Entry 6J2X (electron microscopy, 3.80 A resolution); this record covers chains L and M of the 47 polymer chains in the assembly.

== Chain L ==
Name: 26S proteasome subunit RPT4
From: Saccharomyces cerevisiae S288c
UniProt: P53549 (PRS10_YEAST); numbering as in UniProt (aligned over 1-437)
Sequence (437 residues; numbered 1 to 437; the number before each row is that of its first residue):
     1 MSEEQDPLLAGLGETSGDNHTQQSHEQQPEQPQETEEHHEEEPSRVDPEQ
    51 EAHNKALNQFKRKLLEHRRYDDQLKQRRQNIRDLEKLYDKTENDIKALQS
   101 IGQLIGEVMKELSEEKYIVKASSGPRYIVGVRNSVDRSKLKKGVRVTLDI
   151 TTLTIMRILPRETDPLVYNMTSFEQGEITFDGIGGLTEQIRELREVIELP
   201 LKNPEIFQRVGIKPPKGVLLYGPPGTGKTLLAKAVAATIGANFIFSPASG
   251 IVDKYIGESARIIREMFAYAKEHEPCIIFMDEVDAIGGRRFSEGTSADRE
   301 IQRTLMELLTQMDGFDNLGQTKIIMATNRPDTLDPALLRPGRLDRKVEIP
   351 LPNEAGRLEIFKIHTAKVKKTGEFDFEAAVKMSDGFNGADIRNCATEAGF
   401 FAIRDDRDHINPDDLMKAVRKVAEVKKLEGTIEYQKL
Unresolved in the structure: 1-66
Swiss-Prot annotation at these positions:
  - binding site (ATP): Gly222 to Thr229
  - modified residue: Ser2 (N-acetylserine)

== Chain M ==
Name: 26S proteasome regulatory subunit 6A
From: Saccharomyces cerevisiae S288c
UniProt: P33297 (PRS6A_YEAST); residue numbers follow UniProt; this construct covers 1-434
Sequence (434 residues; row label = number of the first residue in the row):
     1 MATLEELDAQTLPGDDELDQEILNLSTQELQTRAKLLDNEIRIFRSELQR
    51 LSHENNVMLEKIKDNKEKIKNNRQLPYLVANVVEVMDMNEIEDKENSEST
   101 TQGGNVNLDNTAVGKAAVVKTSSRQTVFLPMVGLVDPDKLKPNDLVGVNK
   151 DSYLILDTLPSEFDSRVKAMEVDEKPTETYSDVGGLDKQIEELVEAIVLP
   201 MKRADKFKDMGIRAPKGALMYGPPGTGKTLLARACAAQTNATFLKLAAPQ
   251 LVQMYIGEGAKLVRDAFALAKEKAPTIIFIDELDAIGTKRFDSEKSGDRE
   301 VQRTMLELLNQLDGFSSDDRVKVLAATNRVDVLDPALLRSGRLDRKIEFP
   351 LPSEDSRAQILQIHSRKMTTDDDINWQELARSTDEFNGAQLKAVTVEAGM
   401 IALRNGQSSVKHEDFVEGISEVQARKSKSVSFYA
Unresolved in the structure: 1-40, 86-112
Swiss-Prot annotation at these positions:
  - binding site (ATP): Gly222 to Thr229
  - modified residue: Ala2 (N-acetylalanine), Tyr180 (Phosphotyrosine)

== How chain L and chain M interact ==
Pairs across the interface (120):
  His67(L) - Ile41(M)
  Asp71(L) - Arg45(M)
  Leu74(L) - Leu48(M)  hydrophobic
  Arg78(L) - Leu48(M)
  Ile81(L) - Asn55(M)
  Tyr88(L) - Asn55(M)  hydrogen bond (side chain-backbone)
  Tyr88(L) - Ile62(M)  hydrophobic
  Thr91(L) - Ile62(M)
  Thr91(L) - Asn65(M)
  Asp94(L) - Gly133(M)
  Asp94(L) - Leu134(M)
  Ala97(L) - Leu154(M)
  Leu98(L) - Asn72(M)
  Leu98(L) - Leu154(M)  hydrophobic
  Ser100(L) - Pro130(M)
  Ser100(L) - Leu154(M)
  Ile101(L) - Ser152(M)
  Gly102(L) - Val127(M)
  Gly102(L) - Phe128(M)
  Gly102(L) - Ser152(M)  hydrogen bond (backbone-backbone)
  Gly102(L) - Tyr153(M)
  Gln103(L) - Val127(M)
  Gln103(L) - Phe128(M)  hydrogen bond (backbone-backbone)
  Leu104(L) - Gln125(M)
  Leu104(L) - Thr126(M)
  Leu104(L) - Val127(M)  hydrophobic
  Ile105(L) - Val118(M)  hydrophobic
  Ile105(L) - Thr126(M)  hydrogen bond (backbone-backbone)
  Ile105(L) - Phe128(M)  hydrophobic
  Ser122(L) - Arg124(M)
  Ser122(L) - Gln125(M)
  Ser122(L) - Thr126(M)  hydrogen bond (side chain-backbone)
  Ser123(L) - Arg124(M)  hydrogen bond (side chain-backbone)
  Ser123(L) - Gln125(M)
  Arg157(L) - Phe128(M)
  Glu162(L) - Glu84(M)
  Pro165(L) - Val83(M)
  Leu166(L) - Asn143(M)
  Val167(L) - Lys141(M)
  Val167(L) - Pro142(M)  hydrophobic
  Tyr168(L) - Asn143(M)
  Tyr168(L) - Phe163(M)  hydrophobic
  Ser172(L) - Phe315(M)
  Phe173(L) - Lys141(M)
  Phe173(L) - Phe315(M)  hydrophobic
  Pro224(L) - Ala336(M)  hydrophobic
  Gly225(L) - Arg339(M)
  Thr229(L) - Arg339(M)
  Lys233(L) - Asp313(M)  hydrogen bond (side chain-backbone)
  Phe245(L) - Phe315(M)  hydrophobic
  Pro247(L) - Asn310(M)
  Ala248(L) - Leu306(M)  hydrophobic
  Ala248(L) - Asn310(M)
  Ser249(L) - Ala260(M)
  Ser249(L) - Arg303(M)
  Ser249(L) - Leu306(M)
  Ser249(L) - Glu307(M)  hydrogen bond
  Gly250(L) - Glu307(M)
  Val252(L) - Ile256(M)
  Val252(L) - Gly257(M)
  Asp253(L) - Lys261(M)  salt bridge
  Lys254(L) - Ile256(M)  hydrogen bond (backbone-backbone)
  Tyr255(L) - Arg124(M)
  Tyr255(L) - Lys261(M)  hydrogen bond
  Glu258(L) - Arg124(M)  salt bridge
  Asp281(L) - Asn310(M)
  Glu282(L) - Leu306(M)
  Glu282(L) - Asn310(M)
  Asp284(L) - Gln302(M)
  Asp284(L) - Leu306(M)
  Ala285(L) - Arg299(M)  hydrogen bond (backbone-side chain)
  Ala285(L) - Leu306(M)  hydrophobic
  Ile286(L) - Arg299(M)
  Arg289(L) - Lys295(M)
  Arg290(L) - Ser296(M)  hydrogen bond
  Arg290(L) - Gly297(M)
  Arg290(L) - Asp298(M)  hydrogen bond (side chain-backbone)
  Arg290(L) - Glu300(M)  salt bridge
  Phe291(L) - Lys295(M)
  Glu293(L) - Glu294(M)
  Glu293(L) - Lys295(M)
  Glu293(L) - Ser296(M)
  Thr295(L) - Ser296(M)
  Ser296(L) - Glu300(M)
  Ala297(L) - Ile256(M)
  Ile301(L) - Ile256(M)  hydrophobic
  Ile301(L) - Arg299(M)
  Arg329(L) - Phe291(M)
  Thr332(L) - Lys289(M)
  Lys367(L) - Gly211(M)
  Val368(L) - Met210(M)
  Val368(L) - Gly211(M)
  Lys369(L) - Asp209(M)  hydrogen bond (side chain-backbone)
  Lys369(L) - Met210(M)  hydrogen bond (backbone-backbone)
  Ala389(L) - Ser340(M)  hydrogen bond (backbone-side chain)
  Arg392(L) - Ser340(M)
  Asn393(L) - Ser340(M)  hydrogen bond (backbone-side chain)
  Asn393(L) - Asp344(M)  hydrogen bond (side chain-backbone)
  Ala395(L) - Ile212(M)
  Thr396(L) - Arg213(M)
  Glu397(L) - Arg345(M)  salt bridge
  Gly399(L) - Met210(M)
  Gly399(L) - Ile212(M)
  Phe400(L) - Glu195(M)
  Phe400(L) - Pro215(M)
  Phe400(L) - Arg345(M)
  Ile403(L) - Phe207(M)  hydrophobic
  Arg404(L) - Glu191(M)  salt bridge
  Arg404(L) - Glu192(M)  salt bridge
  Arg404(L) - Glu195(M)  salt bridge
  Arg407(L) - Met210(M)
  Asp408(L) - Met210(M)
  Lys421(L) - Arg345(M)
  Val425(L) - Lys346(M)
  Lys427(L) - Lys346(M)
  Leu428(L) - Pro335(M)
  Leu428(L) - Leu338(M)
  Glu429(L) - Lys289(M)  salt bridge
  Glu429(L) - Pro335(M)
  Ile432(L) - Lys289(M)
Also at the interface, not in a pair above, chain L (87 interface residues in all): Ile95, Thr147, Ile150, Leu159, Glu177, Gly227, Asp298, Asn328, Asp390, Ala402, Ile410
Also at the interface, not in a pair above, chain M (73 interface residues in all): Phe44, Leu51, Leu59, Lys66, Ile69, Asp151, Leu156, Arg203, Glu258, Val330

== Summary ==
The interface between chain L and chain M involves 87 residues on one side and 73 on the other; the contacts
include 18 hydrogen bonds and 8 salt bridges. Among the polar pairs are Asp253(L)-Lys261(M),
Glu258(L)-Arg124(M) and Arg290(L)-Glu300(M).
Chain L is 26S proteasome subunit RPT4 and chain M is 26S proteasome regulatory subunit 6A, both from
Saccharomyces cerevisiae S288c; the structure, Yeast proteasome in resting state (C1-a), was determined by
electron microscopy, deposited together with 6J2N, 6J30, 6J2C and 6J2Q.
